4MTE - chains A and D of the 6 polymer chains in the assembly; structure by X-ray diffraction, 2.50 A resolution.

== Chain A (and D) ==
Protein: Zinc uptake regulation protein
From: Escherichia coli
Notes: chain D of this document is another copy of the same molecule, construct and numbering; everything in this record applies to it too
UniProt: P0AC51 (ZUR_ECOLI); residue numbers follow UniProt; this construct covers 1-171
Sequence (171 residues; numbered 1 to 171; the number before each row is that of its first residue):
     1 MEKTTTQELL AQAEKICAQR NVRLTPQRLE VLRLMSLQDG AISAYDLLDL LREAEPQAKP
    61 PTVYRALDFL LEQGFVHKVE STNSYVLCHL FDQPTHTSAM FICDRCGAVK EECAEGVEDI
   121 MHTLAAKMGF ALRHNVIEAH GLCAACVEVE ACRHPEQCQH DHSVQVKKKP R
Not modelled in the structure: 1-3, 153-171 (chain D: 1, 153-171)
Ion coordination: Zn2+ site 1: His77, Cys88, His96, Glu111; Zn2+ site 2: Cys103, Cys106, Cys143, Cys146
What the authors report for this chain:
  - mutagenesis - C88S, C103S: abolished binding to znuABC operator DNA
  - mutagenesis - C103S: abolished binding to Zn2+
  - mutagenesis - C88S: decreased binding to Zn2+
  - specificity-determining residues: Tyr45 (by similarity / conservation)
  - mutagenesis - D49A, R52A: unchanged binding to Zn2+
  - mutagenesis - R52A (K_d2_ = 220 nM): decreased binding to znuABC operator DNA

== Interface between chain A and chain D ==
Residue-residue contacts (74):
  Glu80(A) - Glu80(D)
  Glu80(A) - Ser81(D)
  Ser81(A) - Glu80(D)
  Ala99(A) - Met121(D)  hydrophobic
  Phe101(A) - Met121(D)
  Phe101(A) - Leu124(D)  hydrophobic
  Phe101(A) - Ala125(D)  hydrophobic
  Phe101(A) - Met128(D)  hydrophobic
  Phe101(A) - Phe130(D)  hydrophobic
  Phe101(A) - Leu132(D)  hydrophobic
  Ile102(A) - Phe130(D)
  Cys103(A) - Phe130(D)
  Lys110(A) - Met128(D)
  Glu112(A) - Leu124(D)
  Glu112(A) - Met128(D)
  Cys113(A) - Leu124(D)
  Ala114(A) - Leu124(D)  hydrophobic
  Gly116(A) - Ile120(D)
  Val117(A) - Ile120(D)  hydrophobic
  Ile120(A) - Gly116(D)
  Ile120(A) - Val117(D)
  Ile120(A) - Ile120(D)  hydrophobic
  Met121(A) - Ala99(D)  hydrophobic
  Met121(A) - Phe101(D)  hydrophobic
  Met121(A) - Ile137(D)  hydrophobic
  Met121(A) - Ala139(D)  hydrophobic
  Leu124(A) - Phe101(D)  hydrophobic
  Met128(A) - Glu112(D)
  Gly129(A) - Leu142(D)
  Gly129(A) - Cys143(D)
  Gly129(A) - Ala144(D)  hydrogen bond (backbone-backbone)
  Phe130(A) - Phe101(D)  hydrophobic
  Phe130(A) - Ile102(D)
  Phe130(A) - Ala139(D)
  Phe130(A) - His140(D)
  Phe130(A) - Gly141(D)
  Phe130(A) - Leu142(D)
  Phe130(A) - Cys143(D)  hydrophobic
  Ala131(A) - Gly141(D)
  Ala131(A) - Leu142(D)  hydrogen bond (backbone-backbone)
  Leu132(A) - His140(D)
  Leu132(A) - Gly141(D)
  Arg133(A) - Asp104(D)  salt bridge
  Arg133(A) - Arg105(D)
  Arg133(A) - His140(D)  hydrogen bond (backbone-backbone)
  Arg133(A) - Gly141(D)
  Arg133(A) - Leu142(D)
  His134(A) - Ala139(D)
  His134(A) - His140(D)  hydrogen bond (backbone-backbone)
  Asn135(A) - Glu138(D)
  Asn135(A) - Ala139(D)
  Val136(A) - Val136(D)
  Val136(A) - Ile137(D)
  Val136(A) - Glu138(D)  hydrogen bond (backbone-backbone)
  Ile137(A) - Met121(D)  hydrophobic
  Ile137(A) - Val136(D)
  Glu138(A) - Asn135(D)
  Glu138(A) - Val136(D)  hydrogen bond (backbone-backbone)
  Ala139(A) - Leu132(D)  hydrophobic
  Ala139(A) - His134(D)
  Ala139(A) - Asn135(D)
  His140(A) - Leu132(D)
  His140(A) - Arg133(D)  hydrogen bond (backbone-backbone)
  His140(A) - His134(D)  hydrogen bond (backbone-backbone)
  Gly141(A) - Phe130(D)
  Gly141(A) - Ala131(D)
  Leu142(A) - Gly129(D)
  Leu142(A) - Phe130(D)
  Leu142(A) - Ala131(D)  hydrogen bond (backbone-backbone)
  Cys143(A) - Gly129(D)
  Cys143(A) - Phe130(D)  hydrophobic
  Ala144(A) - Gly129(D)  hydrogen bond (backbone-backbone)
  Val147(A) - Gly129(D)
  Val147(A) - Ala131(D)  hydrophobic
Also at the interface, not in a pair above, chain A (35 interface residues in all): Asn83, Ala125
Also at the interface, not in a pair above, chain D (35 interface residues in all): Asn83, Cys103, Ala114, Val147

== Overview ==
Chain A and chain D each contribute 35 residues to their interface; the contacts include 10 hydrogen bonds and
1 salt bridge. Polar pairs include Arg133(A)-Asp104(D), Gly129(A)-Ala144(D) and Ala131(A)-Leu142(D). The paper
reports that C88S and C103S of chain A abolish binding to znuABC operator DNA; the specificity determinant
Tyr45(A); 4 substitutions were tested in all.
Chain A and chain D are both Zinc uptake regulation protein (Escherichia coli); the structure, Zinc Uptake
Regulator Complexed with Zinc and DNA, was determined by X-ray diffraction together with 4MTD from the same
study.
